7CRP - chains C and A of the 11 polymer chains in the assembly; structure by electron microscopy, 3.20 A resolution.

# Chain C
Name: Histone H2A
Source organism: Xenopus laevis
Reference sequence: Q6AZJ8 (Q6AZJ8_XENLA); residues 1-129 here correspond to UniProt positions 2-130 (UniProt number = residue number + 1)
Amino-acid sequence (129 residues; each row starts with the number of its first residue):
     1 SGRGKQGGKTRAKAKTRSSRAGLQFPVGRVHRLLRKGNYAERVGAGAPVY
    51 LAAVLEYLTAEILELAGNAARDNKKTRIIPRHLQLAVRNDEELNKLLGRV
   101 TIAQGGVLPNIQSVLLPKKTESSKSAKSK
Unresolved in the structure: 1-9, 119-129
From the paper describing this entry:
  - post-translational modification sites: Lys119

# Chain A
Molecule: 187-nt DNA strand
Source organism: Xenopus laevis
Sequence (187 nucleotides; numbered 1 to 187; the number before each row is that of its first residue):
     1 ATCGGGTGATGCCCGATCCCCTGGAGAATCCCGGTGCCGAGGCCGCTCAA
    51 TTGGTCGTAGACAGCTCTAGCACCGCTTAAACGCACGTACGCGCTGTCCC
   101 CCGCGTTTTAACCGCCAAGGGGATTACTCCCTAGTCTCCAGGCACGTGTC
   151 AGATATATACATCCTGTTCCAGTGCCGGTGTCGCGAT
Unresolved in the structure: 1-10, 179-187

# Chain C / chain A interface
Residue-residue contacts (12):
  Thr10(C) with DT137(A), base contact; DC138(A), hydrogen bond to the sugar
  Arg29(C) with DC143(A), salt bridge to the phosphate
  Arg42(C) with DT132(A), sugar contact; DA133(A), phosphate contact
  Val43(C) with DT132(A), sugar contact; DA133(A), hydrogen bond to the phosphate
  Gly44(C) with DT132(A), phosphate contact
  Ala45(C) with DT132(A), phosphate contact
  Thr76(C) with DG152(A), hydrogen bond to the phosphate
  Arg77(C) with DA151(A), sugar contact; DG152(A), hydrogen bond to the phosphate
Other interface residues (no listed pair), chain C (10 interface residues in all): Glu41, Lys75
Other interface residues (no listed pair), chain A (8 interface residues in all): DA153

# In short
10 residues of chain C face 8 of chain A across their interface; the contacts include 4 hydrogen bonds and 1
salt bridge. Among the polar pairs are Thr10(C)-DC138(A), Val43(C)-DA133(A) and Thr76(C)-DG152(A). The paper
reports a modification site at Lys119(C).
Chain C is Histone H2A and chain A is a 187-nt DNA strand, both from Xenopus laevis; the structure, NSD3
bearing E1181K/T1232A dual mutation in complex with 187-bp NCP (1:1 binding mode), was determined by electron
microscopy (same publication as 7CRO, 7CRQ and 7CRR).
